PDB entry 7VY2 | electron microscopy, 2.75 A resolution | chains Y and Z of the 66 polymer chains in the assembly

Chain Y:
Name: Antenna pigment protein alpha chain
Source organism: Rhodobacter sphaeroides f. sp. denitrificans
Reference sequence: A0A7Z6W8S0 (A0A7Z6W8S0_CERSP); residue numbers follow UniProt; this construct covers 1-54
Chain sequence (54 residues; row label = number of the first residue in the row):
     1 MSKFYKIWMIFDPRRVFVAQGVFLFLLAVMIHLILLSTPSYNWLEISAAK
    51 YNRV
Modified / non-standard residues: Met1 (N-formylmethionine; FME)
Small-molecule neighbours:
  - bacteriochlorophyll a (BCL), molecule 1: Phe4, Ile7, Trp8, Val16, Gln20, Phe23, Ile31
  - bacteriochlorophyll a (BCL), molecule 2: Gly21, Leu24, Phe25, Ala28, His32, Leu35, Trp43
  - bacteriochlorophyll a (BCL), molecule 3: Leu24, Leu27, Ala28, Ile31, His32, Leu35, Tyr41
  - spheroidene (SPO), molecule 1: Lys3, Phe4, Lys6, Ile7, Ile10
  - spheroidene (SPO), molecule 2: Phe17, Gln20, Phe23, Leu24, Leu27, Met30, Ile31, Ile34
  - spheroidene (SPO), molecule 3: Gln20, Gly21, Leu24
  - spheroidene (SPO), molecule 4: Phe25, Ala28, Val29, His32, Leu33

Chain Z:
Name: Antenna pigment protein beta chain
Source organism: Rhodobacter sphaeroides f. sp. denitrificans
Reference sequence: A0A7Z6QV72 (A0A7Z6QV72_CERSP); residues 1-48 here correspond to UniProt positions 2-49 (UniProt number = residue number + 1)
Chain sequence (48 residues; each row starts with the number of its first residue):
     1 ADKSDLGYTGLTDEQAQELHSVYMSGLWLFSAVAIVAHLAVYIWRPWF
Not modelled in the structure: 1-5
Small-molecule neighbours:
  - bacteriochlorophyll a (BCL), molecule 1: Tyr23, Met24, Phe48
  - bacteriochlorophyll a (BCL), molecule 2: Phe30, Val33, Ala34, Ala37, His38, Val41, Trp44
  - bacteriochlorophyll a (BCL), molecule 3: Phe30, Ser31, Ala34, Ile35, His38, Val41, Tyr42, Trp47, Phe48
  - spheroidene (SPO), molecule 1: Glu18, Leu19, Val22, Tyr23, Gly26, Leu27, Phe30
  - spheroidene (SPO), molecule 2: Phe30, Val33, Ala37, Ala40, Val41, Trp44

Interface between chain Y and chain Z:
Pairs across the interface - 32 pairs, chain Y then chain Z:
  Phe4(Y) - His20(Z)
  Phe4(Y) - Met24(Z)  hydrophobic
  Tyr5(Y) - Ala16(Z)
  Tyr5(Y) - Gln17(Z)
  Tyr5(Y) - His20(Z)
  Lys6(Y) - Asp13(Z)  salt bridge
  Trp8(Y) - Thr9(Z)
  Trp8(Y) - Leu11(Z)
  Trp8(Y) - Leu19(Z)  hydrophobic
  Trp8(Y) - His20(Z)
  Trp8(Y) - Tyr23(Z)  hydrophobic
  Met9(Y) - Gly7(Z)
  Met9(Y) - Tyr8(Z)  hydrogen bond (backbone-backbone)
  Met9(Y) - Thr9(Z)
  Met9(Y) - Leu11(Z)
  Met9(Y) - Asp13(Z)
  Ile10(Y) - Leu6(Z)  hydrophobic
  Ile10(Y) - Gly7(Z)
  Ile10(Y) - Tyr8(Z)  hydrophobic
  Ile10(Y) - Thr9(Z)
  Phe11(Y) - Thr9(Z)
  Asp12(Y) - Thr9(Z)
  Pro13(Y) - Leu11(Z)
  Pro13(Y) - Leu19(Z)  hydrophobic
  Phe17(Y) - Leu19(Z)  hydrophobic
  Phe17(Y) - Tyr23(Z)  hydrophobic
  Gln20(Y) - Tyr23(Z)
  Ser40(Y) - Arg45(Z)  hydrogen bond (backbone-side chain)
  Tyr41(Y) - Arg45(Z)  hydrogen bond (side chain-backbone)
  Tyr41(Y) - Pro46(Z)  hydrogen bond (side chain-backbone)
  Tyr41(Y) - Trp47(Z)  hydrogen bond (side chain-backbone)
  Ile46(Y) - Arg45(Z)
Also at the interface, not in a pair above, chain Y (15 interface residues in all): Trp43
Also at the interface, not in a pair above, chain Z (16 interface residues in all): Trp44

In short:
Chain Y and chain Z form an interface of 15 and 16 residues respectively; the contacts include 5 hydrogen
bonds and 1 salt bridge. Polar contacts include Lys6(Y)-Asp13(Z), Ser40(Y)-Arg45(Z) and Tyr41(Y)-Arg45(Z).
Here chain Y is Antenna pigment protein alpha chain and chain Z is Antenna pigment protein beta chain, both
from Rhodobacter sphaeroides f. sp. denitrificans. Entry 7VY2 (Structure of photosynthetic LH1-rc
super-complex of rhodobacter sphaeroides dimer) was determined by electron microscopy, deposited together with
7VY3.
